PDB entry 1UVT | X-ray diffraction, 2.50 A resolution | chains L and H

Chain L:
Molecule: Thrombin
Source organism: Bos taurus
Notes: EC 3.4.21.5
UniProtKB: P00735 (THRB_BOVIN); the construct lacks a stretch of the UniProt sequence, so the offset changes along the chain: -20 to 14 = UniProt 318-352; 15-17 = UniProt 364-366
Amino-acid sequence (49 residues; numbered -20 to 17 plus 11 insertion-coded residues; the number before each row is that of its first residue; a row labelled like 14A-14K holds insertion residues (14A, then the next letters in order); numbers below 1 keep their minus sign (Thr-20 is residue -20)):
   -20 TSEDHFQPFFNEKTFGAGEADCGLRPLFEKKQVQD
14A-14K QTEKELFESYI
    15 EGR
Disordered / not traced: -20 to 0, 15-17
UniProt features mapped onto this chain:
  - site: Arg17 (Cleavage)

Chain H:
Molecule: Thrombin
Source organism: Bos taurus
Notes: EC 3.4.21.5
UniProtKB: P00735 (THRB_BOVIN); the construct lacks a stretch of the UniProt sequence and is renumbered around it, so the offset changes along the chain: 16-37 = UniProt 367-388; 38-60 = UniProt 390-412; 61-77 = UniProt 422-438; 78-97 = UniProt 440-459; 7 more segments
Amino-acid sequence (259 residues; numbered 16 to 247 plus 30 insertion-coded residues; 3 numbers in that range are skipped by the numbering (no residue carries them; nothing is unmodelled there); the number before each row is that of its first residue; a row labelled like 60A-60I holds insertion residues (60A, then the next letters in order)):
    16 IVEGQDAEVGLSPWQVMLFRKS
   37A P
    38 QELLCGASLISDRWVLTAAHCLL
60A-60I YPPWDKNFT
    61 VDDLLVRIGKHSRTRYE
   77A R
    78 KVEKISMLDKIYIHPRYNWK
   97A E
    98 NLDRDIALLKLKRPIELSDYIHPVCLPDKQTA
129A-129C AKL
   130 LHAGFKGRVTGWGNRRET
147A-147G WTTSVAE
   150 VQPSVLQVVNLPLVERPVCKASTRIRITDNMFCA
  184A G
   184 YKP
186A-186D GEGK
   187 RGDACEGDSGGPFVMKSP
204A-204B YN
   205 NRWYQMGIVSWGE
   219 GC
  221A D
   221 RDGKYGFYTHVFRLKKWIQKVIDRLGS
Disordered / not traced: 147A-147G, 239, 244-247
UniProt features mapped onto this chain:
  - region: Ala183 to Val200 (High affinity receptor-binding region which is also known as the TP508 peptide)
  - active site (Charge relay system): His57, Asp102, Ser195
  - glycosylation: Asn60G (N-linked (GlcNAc...) asparagine)
Disulfide bonds: Cys42-Cys58, Cys168-Cys182, Cys191-Cys220
Residues lining bound ligands: I48 (n-{3-methyl-5-[2-(pyridin-4-ylamino)-ethoxy]-phenyl}-benzenesulfonamide): His57, Tyr60A, Trp60D, Glu97A, Asn98, Leu99, Ile174, Asp189, Ala190, Cys191, Ser195, Val213, Ser214, Trp215, Gly216, Glu217, Gly219, Cys220, Gly226, Phe227

How chain L and chain H interact:
Pairs across the interface - 56 pairs, chain L then chain H:
  Cys1(L) with His119(H); Pro120(H); Val121(H); Cys122(H), disulfide; Arg206(H)
  Gly2(L) with Trp29(H); Pro120(H), hydrogen bond (backbone-backbone); Val121(H); Cys122(H); Arg206(H); Trp207(H), hydrogen bond (backbone-backbone)
  Leu3(L) with His119(H), hydrogen bond (backbone-side chain); Asn205(H); Arg206(H)
  Arg4(L) with Leu26(H), hydrogen bond (side chain-backbone); Pro28(H); Trp29(H); Trp207(H)
  Pro5(L) with Ser115(H); Asp116(H); His119(H)
  Leu6(L) with Val24(H); Gly25(H); Asp116(H); Tyr117(H), hydrophobic
  Phe7(L) with Glu23(H); Val24(H); Gly25(H); Leu26(H)
  Glu8(L) with Lys202(H); Asn205(H); Trp207(H), hydrogen bond
  Lys9(L) with His119(H)
  Asp14(L) with Glu23(H); Leu26(H); Arg137(H), salt bridge; Trp207(H)
  Gln14A(L) with Glu23(H), hydrogen bond (backbone-side chain)
  Thr14B(L) with Gln20(H); Arg137(H), hydrogen bond; Asn159(H)
  Glu14C(L) with Arg137(H); Lys202(H), salt bridge
  Glu14E(L) with Asn159(H)
  Leu14F(L) with Lys135(H); Asn159(H); Trp207(H), hydrophobic
  Phe14G(L) with Lys202(H); Pro204(H), hydrophobic
  Ser14I(L) with Gly133(H); Phe134(H); Lys135(H), hydrogen bond (side chain-backbone)
  Tyr14J(L) with Leu129C(H); Phe134(H), hydrophobic; Lys202(H), hydrogen bond (side chain-backbone); Pro204(H)
Other interface residues (no listed pair), chain H (28 interface residues in all): Gly136, Met201, Asn204B
Disulfides between the chains: Cys1(L)-Cys122(H)

In short:
Chain L and chain H form an interface of 18 and 28 residues respectively, with 1 disulfide bond, 9 hydrogen
bonds and 2 salt bridges. Among the polar pairs are Asp14(L)-Arg137(H), Glu14C(L)-Lys202(H) and
Leu3(L)-His119(H). Bound to chain H: compound I48.
Here chain L is Thrombin and chain H is Thrombin, both from Bos taurus. Entry 1UVT (Bovine thrombin--bm14.1248
complex) was determined by X-ray diffraction, deposited together with 1UVS and 1UVU.
